Entry 6HAK (X-ray diffraction, 3.95 A resolution); this record covers chains A and B of the 4 polymer chains in the assembly.

== Chain A ==
Protein: Gag-Pol polyprotein
Source organism: Human immunodeficiency virus type 1 BH10
Notes: EC 3.4.23.16, 2.7.7.49, 2.7.7.7, 3.1.26.13, 3.1.13.2, 2.7.7.-, 3.1.-.-
UniProt: P03366 (POL_HV1B1); residues 1-554 here correspond to UniProt positions 600-1153 (UniProt number = residue number + 599)
Amino-acid sequence (556 residues; each row starts with the number of its first residue; numbers below 1 keep their minus sign (Met-1 is residue -1)):
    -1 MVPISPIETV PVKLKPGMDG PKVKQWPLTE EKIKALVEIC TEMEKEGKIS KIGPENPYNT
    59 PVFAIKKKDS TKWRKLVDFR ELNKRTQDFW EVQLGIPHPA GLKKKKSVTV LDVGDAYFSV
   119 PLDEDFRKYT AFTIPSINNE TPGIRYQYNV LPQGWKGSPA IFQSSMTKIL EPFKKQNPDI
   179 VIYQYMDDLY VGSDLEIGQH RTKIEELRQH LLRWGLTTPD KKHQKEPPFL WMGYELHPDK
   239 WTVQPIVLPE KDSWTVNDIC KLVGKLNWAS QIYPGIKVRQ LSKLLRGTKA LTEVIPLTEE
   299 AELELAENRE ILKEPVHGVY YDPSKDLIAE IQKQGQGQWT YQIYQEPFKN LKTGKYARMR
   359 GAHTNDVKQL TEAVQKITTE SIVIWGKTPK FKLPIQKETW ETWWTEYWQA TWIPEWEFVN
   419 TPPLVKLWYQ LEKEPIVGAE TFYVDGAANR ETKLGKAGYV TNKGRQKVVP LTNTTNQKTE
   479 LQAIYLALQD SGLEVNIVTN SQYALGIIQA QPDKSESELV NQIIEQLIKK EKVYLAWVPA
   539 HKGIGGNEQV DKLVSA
Not modelled in the structure: -1 to 0, 554
Differences from the reference sequence: initiating methionine (-1); expression tag (0); engineered mutation Cys258 (Gln857 in P03366), Ser280 (Cys879 in P03366), Asn498 (Asp1097 in P03366)
Bound ions: Mg2+: Asp443, Asp549
UniProt features mapped onto this chain:
  - region: Phe227 to His235 (RT 'primer grip')
  - motif: Trp398 to Trp414 (Tryptophan repeat motif)
  - binding site (Mg(2+)): Asp110, Asp185, Asp186, Asp443, Glu478, Asp549
  - site: Trp401 (Essential for RT p66/p51 heterodimerization), Trp414 (Essential for RT p66/p51 heterodimerization), Phe440, Tyr441 (Cleavage)

== Chain B ==
Protein: Gag-Pol polyprotein
Source organism: Human immunodeficiency virus type 1 BH10
Notes: EC 3.4.23.16, 2.7.7.49, 2.7.7.7, 3.1.26.13, 3.1.13.2, 2.7.7.-, 3.1.-.-
UniProt: P03366 (POL_HV1B1); residues 1-428 here correspond to UniProt positions 600-1027 (UniProt number = residue number + 599)
Amino-acid sequence (444 residues; numbered -15 to 428; the number before each row is that of its first residue; numbers below 1 keep their minus sign (Met-15 is residue -15)):
   -15 MAHHHHHHAL EVLFQGPISP IETVPVKLKP GMDGPKVKQW PLTEEKIKAL VEICTEMEKE
    45 GKISKIGPEN PYNTPVFAIK KKDSTKWRKL VDFRELNKRT QDFWEVQLGI PHPAGLKKKK
   105 SVTVLDVGDA YFSVPLDEDF RKYTAFTIPS INNETPGIRY QYNVLPQGWK GSPAIFQSSM
   165 TKILEPFKKQ NPDIVIYQYM DDLYVGSDLE IGQHRTKIEE LRQHLLRWGL TTPDKKHQKE
   225 PPFLWMGYEL HPDKWTVQPI VLPEKDSWTV NDIQKLVGKL NWASQIYPGI KVRQLSKLLR
   285 GTKALTEVIP LTEEAELELA ENREILKEPV HGVYYDPSKD LIAEIQKQGQ GQWTYQIYQE
   345 PFKNLKTGKY ARMRGAHTND VKQLTEAVQK ITTESIVIWG KTPKFKLPIQ KETWETWWTE
   405 YWQATWIPEW EFVNTPPLVK LWYQ
Not modelled in the structure: -15 to 3, 218-230
Differences from the reference sequence: initiating methionine (-15); expression tag (-14 to 0); engineered mutation Ser280 (Cys879 in P03366)
UniProt features mapped onto this chain:
  - region: Phe227 to His235 (RT 'primer grip')
  - motif: Trp398 to Trp414 (Tryptophan repeat motif)
  - binding site (Mg(2+)): Asp110, Asp185, Asp186
  - site (Essential for RT p66/p51 heterodimerization): Trp401, Trp414

== Interface between chain A and chain B ==
Residue-residue contacts (109):
  Pro9(A) - Glu53(B)
  Gln85(A) - Glu53(B)
  Asp86(A) - Lys20(B)  salt bridge
  Asp86(A) - Pro55(B)
  Phe87(A) - Pro52(B)
  Phe87(A) - Pro55(B)
  Trp88(A) - Lys20(B)
  Trp88(A) - Val21(B)
  Trp88(A) - Lys22(B)
  Trp88(A) - Asn54(B)
  Trp88(A) - Pro55(B)
  Trp88(A) - Asn57(B)
  Trp88(A) - Thr131(B)
  Trp88(A) - Arg143(B)
  Val90(A) - Pro140(B)
  Val90(A) - Gly141(B)
  Val90(A) - Arg143(B)
  Leu92(A) - Asn137(B)
  Gly93(A) - Asn137(B)  hydrogen bond (backbone-side chain)
  Ile94(A) - Asn137(B)
  Pro95(A) - Asn136(B)
  Pro95(A) - Asn137(B)
  His96(A) - Asn136(B)  hydrogen bond (backbone-side chain)
  Gly99(A) - Asn136(B)
  Ala158(A) - Pro52(B)
  Ile159(A) - Pro52(B)  hydrophobic
  Ser162(A) - Gly51(B)
  Ser162(A) - Pro52(B)
  Thr165(A) - Pro140(B)
  Val179(A) - Glu138(B)
  Gln182(A) - Glu138(B)
  Arg358(A) - Gln394(B)
  Arg358(A) - Glu396(B)  salt bridge
  Glu370(A) - Gln394(B)  hydrogen bond
  Gln373(A) - Glu396(B)
  Gln373(A) - Thr397(B)
  Gln373(A) - Thr400(B)
  Gln373(A) - Trp401(B)
  Thr376(A) - Thr400(B)
  Thr376(A) - Trp401(B)
  Ile380(A) - Pro25(B)  hydrophobic
  Ile380(A) - Leu26(B)
  Ile380(A) - Thr27(B)
  Val381(A) - Pro25(B)  hydrophobic
  Val381(A) - Ile135(B)
  Val381(A) - Asn136(B)  hydrogen bond (backbone-backbone)
  Ile382(A) - Ile135(B)
  Ile382(A) - Asn136(B)
  Trp383(A) - Ile135(B)
  Gly384(A) - Thr27(B)
  Gly384(A) - Glu28(B)  hydrogen bond (backbone-backbone)
  Gly384(A) - Ile135(B)
  Thr386(A) - Trp401(B)
  Trp402(A) - Lys331(B)  hydrogen bond (backbone-side chain)
  Trp402(A) - His361(B)
  Trp402(A) - Asp364(B)
  Tyr405(A) - Lys331(B)
  Trp406(A) - Lys331(B)
  Trp406(A) - Thr419(B)
  Trp406(A) - Pro420(B)  hydrophobic
  Trp406(A) - Pro421(B)
  Gln407(A) - Pro392(B)
  Gln407(A) - Ile393(B)
  Gln407(A) - Val417(B)
  Gln407(A) - Thr419(B)
  Ala408(A) - Trp337(B)  hydrophobic
  Ala408(A) - Asp364(B)
  Ala408(A) - Pro392(B)  hydrogen bond (backbone-backbone)
  Ala408(A) - Ile393(B)
  Thr409(A) - Asp364(B)
  Trp410(A) - Asn363(B)
  Trp410(A) - Val365(B)  hydrophobic
  Trp410(A) - Trp401(B)  hydrophobic
  Trp410(A) - Tyr405(B)
  Pro412(A) - Trp401(B)
  Pro433(A) - Asn255(B)
  Pro433(A) - Thr290(B)
  Ile434(A) - Thr290(B)
  Val435(A) - Thr290(B)
  Thr439(A) - Ala288(B)
  Thr439(A) - Leu289(B)  hydrogen bond (side chain-backbone)
  Tyr441(A) - Gln258(B)  hydrogen bond
  Tyr441(A) - Lys287(B)  hydrogen bond (side chain-backbone)
  Val458(A) - Thr286(B)
  Thr459(A) - Thr286(B)
  Asn460(A) - Thr286(B)
  Asn460(A) - Lys287(B)
  Asn460(A) - Ala288(B)
  Asn494(A) - Leu289(B)
  Val496(A) - Leu289(B)  hydrophobic
  Gln500(A) - Leu422(B)
  Tyr532(A) - Asn255(B)  hydrogen bond
  Tyr532(A) - Lys259(B)
  Ala534(A) - Lys259(B)
  Trp535(A) - Lys259(B)
  Trp535(A) - Leu422(B)
  Val536(A) - Gln258(B)
  Pro537(A) - Gly262(B)
  Pro537(A) - Asn265(B)
  Lys540(A) - Asn265(B)
  Lys540(A) - Arg277(B)
  Lys540(A) - Ser280(B)
  Ile542(A) - Gln258(B)
  Ile542(A) - Leu283(B)  hydrophobic
  Gly543(A) - Leu283(B)  hydrogen bond (backbone-backbone)
  Gly543(A) - Gly285(B)
  Gly544(A) - Gly285(B)
  Gly544(A) - Thr286(B)
  Gln547(A) - Thr286(B)  hydrogen bond
Interface residues without a listed pair, chain A (68 interface residues in all): Val8, Gln91, Gln161, Lys172, Ile180, Tyr181, Thr377, Thr403, Gly504, Gln507, Gly541
Interface residues without a listed pair, chain B (64 interface residues in all): Asp17, Tyr56, Thr139, Val254, Val261, Val276, Gly333, Thr362, Asn418, Val423

== Overview ==
68 residues of chain A and 64 residues of chain B are in contact; the contacts include 13 hydrogen bonds and 2
salt bridges. Polar pairs include Asp86(A)-Lys20(B), Arg358(A)-Glu396(B) and Gly93(A)-Asn137(B). UniProt lists
6 Mg2+-binding residues on chain A; 3 Mg2+-binding residues on chain B.
Here chain A is Gag-Pol polyprotein and chain B is Gag-Pol polyprotein, both from Human immunodeficiency virus
type 1 BH10. Entry 6HAK (Crystal structure of HIV-1 reverse transcriptase (RT) in complex with a double
stranded RNA represents the ...) was determined by X-ray diffraction.
